6VOF - chains B and E of the 26 polymer chains in the assembly; structure by electron microscopy, 4.51 A resolution (low resolution: residue-level contacts below are approximate; hydrogen-bond / salt-bridge calls are withheld).

# Chain B
Name: ATP synthase subunit alpha, chloroplastic
Source organism: Spinacia oleracea
Notes: EC 7.1.2.2
UniProtKB: P06450 (ATPA_SPIOL); residue numbers follow UniProt; this construct covers 1-507
Sequence (507 residues; row label = number of the first residue in the row):
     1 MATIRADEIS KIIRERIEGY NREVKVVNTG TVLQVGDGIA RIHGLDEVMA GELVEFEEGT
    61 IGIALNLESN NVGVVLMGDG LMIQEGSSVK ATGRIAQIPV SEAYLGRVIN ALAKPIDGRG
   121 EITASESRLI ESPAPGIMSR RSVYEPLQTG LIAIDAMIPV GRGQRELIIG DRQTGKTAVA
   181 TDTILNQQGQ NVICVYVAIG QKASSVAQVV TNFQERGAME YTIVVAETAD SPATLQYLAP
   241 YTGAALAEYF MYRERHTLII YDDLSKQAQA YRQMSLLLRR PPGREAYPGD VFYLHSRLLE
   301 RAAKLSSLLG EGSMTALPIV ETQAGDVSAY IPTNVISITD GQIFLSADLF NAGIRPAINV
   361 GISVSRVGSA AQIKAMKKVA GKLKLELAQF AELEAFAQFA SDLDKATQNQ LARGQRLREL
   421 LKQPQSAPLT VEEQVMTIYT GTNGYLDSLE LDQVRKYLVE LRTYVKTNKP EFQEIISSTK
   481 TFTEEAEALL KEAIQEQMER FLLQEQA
Not modelled in the structure: 1-3, 505-507
Ligand contacts: ATP (adenosine-5'-triphosphate): D171, R172, Q173, T174, G175, K176, T177, A178, F350, R355, P356, Q423, P424, Q425

# Chain E
Name: ATP synthase subunit beta, chloroplastic
Source organism: Spinacia oleracea
Notes: EC 7.1.2.2
UniProtKB: P00825 (ATPB_SPIOL); numbering as in UniProt (aligned over 1-498)
Sequence (498 residues; numbered 1 to 498; the number before each row is that of its first residue):
     1 MRINPTTSDP GVSTLEKKNL GRIAQIIGPV LDVAFPPGKM PNIYNALIVK GRDTAGQPMN
    61 VTCEVQQLLG NNRVRAVAMS ATDGLTRGME VIDTGAPLSV PVGGATLGRI FNVLGEPVDN
   121 LGPVDTRTTS PIHRSAPAFT QLDTKLSIFE TGIKVVDLLA PYRRGGKIGL FGGAGVGKTV
   181 LIMELINNIA KAHGGVSVFG GVGERTREGN DLYMEMKESG VINEQNIAES KVALVYGQMN
   241 EPPGARMRVG LTALTMAEYF RDVNEQDVLL FIDNIFRFVQ AGSEVSALLG RMPSAVGYQP
   301 TLSTEMGSLQ ERITSTKEGS ITSIQAVYVP ADDLTDPAPA TTFAHLDATT VLSRGLAAKG
   361 IYPAVDPLDS TSTMLQPRIV GEEHYEIAQR VKETLQRYKE LQDIIAILGL DELSEEDRLT
   421 VARARKIERF LSQPFFVAEV FTGSPGKYVG LAETIRGFQL ILSGELDSLP EQAFYLVGNI
   481 DEATAKAMNL EMESKLKK
Not modelled in the structure: 1-17, 497-498
Ligand contacts:
  - ADP (adenosine-5'-diphosphate): G175, V176, G177, K178, T179, V180, L181, G360, I361, Y362, A438, F441
  - ATP (adenosine-5'-triphosphate): F343, S372, T373, Q376, Y385

# Chain B / chain E interface
Contacting residue pairs (85):
  I9(B) - G70(E)
  I9(B) - N71(E)
  L33(B) - G70(E)
  Q34(B) - L68(E)
  Q34(B) - L69(E)
  Q34(B) - G70(E)
  V35(B) - L68(E)
  G36(B) - Q67(E)
  D37(B) - Q67(E)
  D37(B) - R291(E)
  D79(B) - Y44(E)
  G80(B) - I43(E)
  L81(B) - N42(E)
  L81(B) - I43(E)
  L81(B) - Y44(E)
  M82(B) - N42(E)
  I83(B) - N42(E)
  Q84(B) - N42(E)
  V108(B) - F139(E)
  I116(B) - A138(E)
  I116(B) - F139(E)
  I116(B) - T140(E)
  R172(B) - F171(E)
  R172(B) - L334(E)
  R172(B) - F343(E)
  R172(B) - T349(E)
  R172(B) - D369(E)
  Q173(B) - F343(E)
  Q173(B) - T349(E)
  Q173(B) - T371(E)
  G200(B) - H345(E)
  K202(B) - K167(E)
  K202(B) - F343(E)
  K202(B) - A344(E)
  K202(B) - H345(E)
  K202(B) - L346(E)
  K202(B) - D347(E)
  A203(B) - F139(E)
  A203(B) - L142(E)
  S204(B) - L142(E)
  S204(B) - R163(E)
  A207(B) - F139(E)
  A207(B) - T144(E)
  Q208(B) - L146(E)
  A229(B) - G307(E)
  A229(B) - H345(E)
  D230(B) - A136(E)
  K266(B) - T341(E)
  K266(B) - A344(E)
  R272(B) - S294(E)
  R272(B) - A295(E)
  Q273(B) - P300(E)
  Q273(B) - T301(E)
  Q273(B) - S303(E)
  Q273(B) - T304(E)
  L276(B) - M292(E)
  L276(B) - P293(E)
  L276(B) - P300(E)
  L277(B) - R291(E)
  L277(B) - P300(E)
  R279(B) - G290(E)
  R279(B) - R291(E)
  R279(B) - M292(E)
  R280(B) - M292(E)
  E285(B) - A295(E)
  A286(B) - S294(E)
  A286(B) - A295(E)
  Q323(B) - T335(E)
  A324(B) - L334(E)
  A324(B) - T335(E)
  D326(B) - T335(E)
  D348(B) - Q396(E)
  N351(B) - L368(E)
  N351(B) - K392(E)
  N351(B) - E393(E)
  N351(B) - Q396(E)
  A352(B) - E393(E)
  A352(B) - Q396(E)
  G353(B) - Q389(E)
  R355(B) - Q389(E)
  Q398(B) - L401(E)
  Q398(B) - E416(E)
  F399(B) - S414(E)
  F399(B) - E416(E)
  Q425(B) - Q376(E)
Interface residues without a listed pair, chain B (52 interface residues in all): E85, D117, K176, Q201, P232, A233, P282, E321
Interface residues without a listed pair, chain E (59 interface residues in all): M40, Q66, S308, E311, A340, V351, Y385, R397, L413, D417

# Summary
52 residues of chain B and 59 residues of chain E are in contact. ATP is bound between chain B and chain E.
Bound to chain E: ADP.
Chain B is ATP synthase subunit alpha, chloroplastic and chain E is ATP synthase subunit beta, chloroplastic,
both from Spinacia oleracea; the structure, Chloroplast ATP synthase (O2, CF1FO), was determined by electron
microscopy together with 6VM1, 6VM4, 6VMB, 6VMD, 6VMG, 6VOG and 8 further entries from the same study.
